PDB entry 7PRW | X-ray diffraction, 2.50 A resolution | chains B and C of the 5 polymer chains in the assembly

# Chain B
Name: Glucocorticoid receptor
Organism: Homo sapiens
UniProtKB: P04150 (GCR_HUMAN); residue numbers follow UniProt; this construct covers 385-777
Sequence (393 residues; numbered 385 to 777; the number before each row is that of its first residue):
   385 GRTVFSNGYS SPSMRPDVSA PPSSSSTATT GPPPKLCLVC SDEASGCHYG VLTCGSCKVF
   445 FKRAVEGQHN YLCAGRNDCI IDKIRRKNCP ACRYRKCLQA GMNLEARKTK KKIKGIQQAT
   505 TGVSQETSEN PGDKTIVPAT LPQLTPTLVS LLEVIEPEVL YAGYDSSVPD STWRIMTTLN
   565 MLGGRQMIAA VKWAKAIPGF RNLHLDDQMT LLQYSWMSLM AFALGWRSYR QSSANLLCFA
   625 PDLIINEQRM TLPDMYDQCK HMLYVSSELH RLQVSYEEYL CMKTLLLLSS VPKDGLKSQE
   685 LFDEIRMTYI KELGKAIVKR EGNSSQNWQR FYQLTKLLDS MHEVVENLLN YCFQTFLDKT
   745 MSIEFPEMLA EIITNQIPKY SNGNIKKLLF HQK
Unresolved in the structure: 385-417, 489-525
Sequence notes: engineered mutation Ala404 (Ser in P04150), Asp517 (Asn in P04150), Met571 (Val in P04150), Ser602 (Phe in P04150), Asp638 (Cys in P04150)
Bound ions: Zn2+ site 1: Cys421, Cys424, Cys438, Cys441; Zn2+ site 2: Cys457, Cys463, Cys473, Cys476
Ligand contacts: Velsecorat (82H): Glu540, Pro541, Met560, Leu563, Asn564, Leu566, Gly567, Gln570, Ala573, Ala574, Trp577, Trp600, Met601, Leu603, Met604, Ala607, Leu608, Arg611, Phe623, Met639, Gln642, Cys643, Met646, Lys667, Leu732, Tyr735, Cys736, Thr739, Phe749, Leu753
Reported in the primary citation:
  - binding site for Velsecorat: Asn564, Trp577, Gln642
  - mutagenesis - A458T, R614A, Y640S, D641K, K720D: decreased signaling
  - disease-associated variants - D641V: decreased signaling (citing earlier work)

# Chain C
Molecule: 23-nt DNA strand
Sequence (23 nucleotides; each row starts with the number of its first residue):
     1 TCGACGGACA AAATGTTCTG TAC

# Chain B / chain C interface
Pairs across the interface - 12 pairs, chain B then chain C:
  Gly430(B) - DA4(C)  phosphate contact
  Cys431(B) - DA4(C)  hydrogen bond to the phosphate
  Cys431(B) - DC5(C)  phosphate contact
  His432(B) - DC5(C)  salt bridge to the phosphate
  Tyr433(B) - DC5(C)  hydrogen bond to the phosphate
  Tyr433(B) - DG6(C)  hydrogen bond to the phosphate
  Lys442(B) - DG6(C)  hydrogen bond to the base
  Lys442(B) - DG7(C)  base contact
  Lys446(B) - DG6(C)  salt bridge to the phosphate
  Arg447(B) - DA8(C)  base contact
  Lys471(B) - DA12(C)  hydrogen bond to the phosphate
  Lys471(B) - DA13(C)  sugar contact
Other interface residues (no listed pair), chain B (10 interface residues in all): Ser429, Gly434
Other interface residues (no listed pair), chain C (8 interface residues in all): DC9

# Summary
10 residues of chain B face 8 of chain C across their interface, with 5 hydrogen bonds and 2 salt bridges.
Polar contacts include Lys442(B)-DG6(C), Cys431(B)-DA4(C) and Tyr433(B)-DC5(C). From the paper: a binding site
for Velsecorat at Asn564(B), Trp577(B) and Gln642(B); A458T, R614A and Y640S of chain B, among others, reduce
signaling; 6 substitutions were tested in all.
Here chain B is Glucocorticoid receptor (Homo sapiens) and chain C is a 23-nt DNA strand. Entry 7PRW (The
glucocorticoid receptor in complex with velsecorat, a PGC1a coactivator fragment and sgk 23bp) was determined
by X-ray diffraction, deposited together with 7PRV and 7PRX.
